8CWJ - chains H and L of the 5 polymer chains in the assembly; structure by X-ray diffraction, 2.45 A resolution.

== Chain H ==
Molecule: Heavy chain of CR3022 antibody Fab
Source organism: Homo sapiens
Notes: antibody fragment or engineered binder
Amino-acid sequence (230 residues; row label = number of the first residue in the row):
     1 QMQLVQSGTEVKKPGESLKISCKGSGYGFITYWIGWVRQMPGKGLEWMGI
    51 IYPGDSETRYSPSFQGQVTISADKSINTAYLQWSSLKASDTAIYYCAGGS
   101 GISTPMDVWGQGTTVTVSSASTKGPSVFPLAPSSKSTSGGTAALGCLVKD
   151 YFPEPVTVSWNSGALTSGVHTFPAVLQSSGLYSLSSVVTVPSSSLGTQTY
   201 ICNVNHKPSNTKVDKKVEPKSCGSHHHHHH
Not modelled in the structure: 137-139, 221-230
Cystine bridges: C22-C96, C146-C202

== Chain L ==
Molecule: Light chain of CR3022 antibody Fab
Source organism: Homo sapiens
Notes: antibody fragment or engineered binder
Amino-acid sequence (220 residues; each row starts with the number of its first residue):
     1 DIQLTQSPDSLAVSLGERATINCKSSQSVLYSSINKNYLAWYQQKPGQPP
    51 KLLIYWASTRESGVPDRFSGSGSGTDFTLTISSLQAEDVAVYYCQQYYST
   101 PYTFGQGTKVEIKRTVAAPSVFIFPPSDEQLKSGTASVVCLLNNFYPREA
   151 KVQWKVDNALQSGNSQESVTEQDSKDSTYSLSSTLTLSKADYEKHKVYAC
   201 EVTHQGLSSPVTKSFNRGEC
Cystine bridges: C23-C94, C140-C200

== Interface between chain H and chain L ==
Residue-residue contacts (66):
  Q39(H) with Q44(L), hydrogen bond; Y93(L)
  K43(H) with Y93(L)
  G44(H) with Y93(L)
  L45(H) with P50(L), hydrophobic; Y93(L), hydrophobic; F104(L)
  W47(H) with P101(L), hydrophobic; Y102(L)
  R59(H) with T100(L), hydrogen bond
  P62(H) with D1(L); P101(L)
  Y95(H) with Q44(L); Q48(L), hydrogen bond (side chain-backbone); P49(L), hydrophobic
  I102(H) with T100(L); Y102(L)
  S103(H) with Y31(L), hydrogen bond; Y38(L); Y97(L), hydrogen bond (side chain-backbone); Y98(L), hydrogen bond (side chain-backbone); Y102(L), hydrogen bond (backbone-side chain)
  T104(H) with Y97(L); Y102(L)
  P105(H) with Y42(L); L52(L), hydrophobic; Y55(L), hydrophobic; Y97(L)
  M106(H) with Y42(L), hydrogen bond (backbone-side chain); L52(L)
  D107(H) with L52(L); E61(L)
  W109(H) with Y42(L); P49(L), hydrophobic; P50(L)
  G110(H) with P49(L)
  F128(H) with S127(L); E129(L); Q130(L)
  P129(H) with S127(L)
  L130(H) with F124(L); V139(L), hydrophobic
  A131(H) with F124(L)
  A143(H) with F122(L), hydrophobic; F124(L)
  L144(H) with F124(L), hydrophobic
  L147(H) with S137(L)
  K149(H) with Q130(L); S137(L)
  H170(H) with N143(L); N144(L), hydrogen bond; S180(L)
  F172(H) with L141(L), hydrophobic; S168(L); T170(L); S180(L); L181(L); S182(L)
  P173(H) with S168(L), hydrogen bond (backbone-side chain); V169(L)
  V175(H) with Q166(L); E167(L)
  L176(H) with Q166(L), hydrogen bond (backbone-side chain)
  Q177(H) with Q166(L)
  V187(H) with L141(L), hydrophobic
  T189(H) with N143(L), hydrogen bond
Other interface residues (no listed pair), chain H (41 interface residues in all): I50, S61, G101, Q111, P132, S134, T141, A142, T171
Other interface residues (no listed pair), chain L (40 interface residues in all): Q95, S99, T135, C220

== Overview ==
Chain H and chain L form an interface of 41 and 40 residues respectively; the contacts include 12 hydrogen
bonds. Among the polar pairs are Q39(H)-Q44(L), R59(H)-T100(L) and Y95(H)-Q48(L).
Here chain H is Heavy chain of CR3022 antibody Fab and chain L is Light chain of CR3022 antibody Fab, both
from Homo sapiens. Entry 8CWJ (Fab arms of antibodies 4C12-B12 and CR3022 bound to pangolin receptor binding
domain (pRBD)) was determined by X-ray diffraction.
